6GCS - chains B and H of the 42 polymer chains in the assembly; structure by electron microscopy, 4.32 A resolution (low resolution: residue-level contacts below are approximate; hydrogen-bond / salt-bridge calls are withheld).

== Chain B ==
Molecule: 51-kDa protein (nubm)
Source organism: Yarrowia lipolytica
Notes: EC 1.6.5.3, 1.6.99.3
Reference sequence: Q9UUU2 (Q9UUU2_YARLL); numbering as in UniProt (aligned over 1-488)
Amino-acid sequence (488 residues; each row starts with the number of its first residue):
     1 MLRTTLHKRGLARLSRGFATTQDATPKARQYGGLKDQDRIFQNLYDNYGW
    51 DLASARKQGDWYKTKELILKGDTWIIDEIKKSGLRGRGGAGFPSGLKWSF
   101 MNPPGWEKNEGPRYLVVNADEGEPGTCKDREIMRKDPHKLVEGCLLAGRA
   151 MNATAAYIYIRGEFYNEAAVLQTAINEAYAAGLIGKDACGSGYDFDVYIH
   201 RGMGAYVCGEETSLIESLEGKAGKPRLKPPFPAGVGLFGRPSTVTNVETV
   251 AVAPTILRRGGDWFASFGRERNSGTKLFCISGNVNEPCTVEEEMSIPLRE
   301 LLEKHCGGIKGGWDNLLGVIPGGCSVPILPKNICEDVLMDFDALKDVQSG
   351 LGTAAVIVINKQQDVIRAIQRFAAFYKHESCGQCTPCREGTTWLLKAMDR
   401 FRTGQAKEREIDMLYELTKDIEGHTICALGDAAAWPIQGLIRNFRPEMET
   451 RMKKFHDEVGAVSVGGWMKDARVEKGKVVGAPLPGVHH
Not modelled in the structure: 1-32, 476-488
Metal / ion sites: 4Fe-4S cluster Fe: Cys381, Cys384, Cys387, Cys427
Ligand contacts:
  - FMN (flavin mononucleotide): Gly86, Arg87, Gly88, Gly89, Ala90, Ser94, Lys97, Asn118, Asp120, Glu121, Gly122, Glu123, Tyr206, Gly209, Glu210, Glu211, Val244, Thr245, Asn246, Thr249, Ala428, Leu429
  - 4Fe-4S cluster (SF4): Val207, Pro225, Glu379, Ser380, Cys381, Gly382, Gln383, Cys384, Cys387, Arg388, Thr425, Ile426, Cys427, Leu429, Gly430
What the authors report for this chain:
  - conformationally variable residues (loop rearrangement): Gly88 to Gly91

== Chain H ==
Molecule: 24-kDa subunit (nuhm)
Source organism: Yarrowia lipolytica
Notes: EC 1.6.99.3
Reference sequence: Q9UUT9 (Q9UUT9_YARLL); residue numbers follow UniProt; this construct covers 1-243
Amino-acid sequence (243 residues; each row starts with the number of its first residue):
     1 MLRLIRPRLAALARPTTRAPQALNARTHIVSVHRNTENNNPSIPFEFSPE
    51 NMKRAEEVIAKYPPQYKKAAVMPLLDIGQRQLGYTSISVMNYVAKLLEMP
   101 PMRVYEVATFYTMYNRTPMGRYHLQICTTTPCQLCGSDGIMEAVQNTLNI
   151 KPGETTKDNLFTLSEVECLGACVNAPMMAINDDYYEDLTPEGTVKLLEDC
   201 KAGKMPTPGPENHVRRDCEPASGQKVLLSKEPHNVADFLQEGI
Not modelled in the structure: 1-30, 216-243
Metal / ion sites: 2Fe-2S cluster Fe: Cys127, Cys132, Cys168, Cys172
Ligand contacts: 2Fe-2S cluster (FES): Cys127, Thr129, Pro131, Cys132, Cys168, Leu169, Gly170, Ala171, Cys172

== How chain B and chain H interact ==
Residue-residue contacts (75):
  Pro124(B) - Thr129(H)
  Pro124(B) - Cys168(H)
  Gly125(B) - Cys172(H)
  Thr126(B) - Gly170(H)
  Cys127(B) - Gly170(H)
  Cys127(B) - Ala171(H)
  Cys127(B) - Cys172(H)
  Cys127(B) - Val173(H)
  Arg130(B) - Ala171(H)
  Arg130(B) - Val173(H)
  Arg130(B) - Glu186(H)
  Glu131(B) - Val214(H)
  Tyr157(B) - Lys61(H)
  Tyr157(B) - Tyr62(H)
  Gly162(B) - Met113(H)
  Glu163(B) - Met113(H)
  Glu163(B) - Gln125(H)
  Glu163(B) - Leu169(H)
  Glu163(B) - Tyr184(H)
  Phe164(B) - Leu169(H)
  Phe164(B) - Tyr184(H)
  Tyr165(B) - Arg80(H)
  Tyr165(B) - Asp182(H)
  Asn166(B) - Asp183(H)
  Tyr198(B) - Lys61(H)
  His200(B) - Tyr62(H)
  His200(B) - Ala69(H)
  His200(B) - Met72(H)
  His200(B) - Pro73(H)
  Arg201(B) - Asp76(H)
  Met203(B) - Met72(H)
  Met203(B) - Asp76(H)
  Met203(B) - Tyr111(H)
  Met203(B) - Thr112(H)
  Met203(B) - Met113(H)
  Met203(B) - Tyr114(H)
  Ala205(B) - Tyr111(H)
  Cys208(B) - Tyr111(H)
  Ser217(B) - Met72(H)
  Leu218(B) - Ala69(H)
  Glu219(B) - Tyr66(H)
  Glu219(B) - Lys68(H)
  Gly220(B) - Val71(H)
  Gly220(B) - Val107(H)
  Lys221(B) - Lys68(H)
  Lys221(B) - Val107(H)
  Ala222(B) - Glu106(H)
  Ala222(B) - Phe110(H)
  Gly223(B) - Phe110(H)
  Gly223(B) - Tyr111(H)
  Lys224(B) - Phe110(H)
  Phe238(B) - Pro63(H)
  Phe238(B) - Tyr66(H)
  Phe238(B) - Ala69(H)
  Gly239(B) - Tyr66(H)
  Ser281(B) - Pro131(H)
  Ser281(B) - Cys172(H)
  Gly282(B) - Cys135(H)
  Asn283(B) - Leu134(H)
  Pro287(B) - Val173(H)
  Pro287(B) - Arg215(H)
  Cys288(B) - Arg215(H)
  Ile357(B) - Pro131(H)
  Ile359(B) - Leu134(H)
  Gln363(B) - Leu134(H)
  Ala368(B) - Thr130(H)
  Arg371(B) - Thr128(H)
  Arg371(B) - Thr129(H)
  Arg371(B) - Thr130(H)
  Arg371(B) - Val166(H)
  Arg371(B) - Glu167(H)
  Phe372(B) - Thr130(H)
  Ala374(B) - Glu167(H)
  Phe375(B) - Glu167(H)
  His378(B) - Glu167(H)
Interface residues without a listed pair, chain B (52 interface residues in all): Glu121, Gly122, Glu123, Arg134, Arg161, Val197, Gly204, Glu286, Glu379, Cys381
Interface residues without a listed pair, chain H (42 interface residues in all): Ala60, Ala175, Pro208

== In short ==
Chain B and chain H form an interface of 52 and 42 residues respectively. Ligands of chain B: 4Fe-4S cluster
and flavin mononucleotide. Chain H binds 2Fe-2S cluster. Cys381(B), Cys384(B), Cys387(B) and Cys427(B)
coordinate a 4Fe-4S cluster Fe ion. The paper reports conformational variability at Gly88(B).
Here chain B is 51-kDa protein (nubm) and chain H is 24-kDa subunit (nuhm), both from Yarrowia lipolytica.
Entry 6GCS (Cryo-EM structure of respiratory complex I from Yarrowia lipolytica) was determined by electron
microscopy.
